Entry 8EG7 (electron microscopy, 3.20 A resolution); this record covers chains G and H of the 8 polymer chains in the assembly.

== Chain G (and H) ==
Name: DNA-directed RNA polymerase subunit alpha
Source organism: Escherichia coli
Notes: EC 2.7.7.6; chain H of this document is another copy of the same molecule, construct and numbering; everything in this record applies to it too
Reference sequence: P0A7Z6 (RPOA_ECO57); residue numbers follow UniProt; this construct covers 1-234
Amino-acid sequence (239 residues; numbered 1 to 239; the number before each row is that of its first residue):
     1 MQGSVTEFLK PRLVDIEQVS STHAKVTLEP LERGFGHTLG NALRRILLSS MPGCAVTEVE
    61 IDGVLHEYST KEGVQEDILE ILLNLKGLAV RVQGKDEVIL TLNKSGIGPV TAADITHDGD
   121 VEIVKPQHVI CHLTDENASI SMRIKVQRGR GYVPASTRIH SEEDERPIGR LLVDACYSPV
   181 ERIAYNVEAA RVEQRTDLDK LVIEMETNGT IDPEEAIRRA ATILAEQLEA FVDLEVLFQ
Unresolved in the structure: 1-6, 159-166, 233-239 (chain H: 1-3, 159-168, 233-239)
Sequence notes: expression tag (235-239)

== Chain G / chain H interface ==
Residue-residue contacts (59):
  Glu7(G) - Arg150(H)  salt bridge
  Phe8(G) - Ser50(H)
  Phe8(G) - Arg150(H)
  Phe8(G) - Ile223(H)  hydrophobic
  Phe8(G) - Gln227(H)
  Leu9(G) - Gln227(H)
  Lys10(G) - Glu226(H)
  Pro11(G) - Gln227(H)
  Pro11(G) - Ala230(H)
  Pro11(G) - Phe231(H)
  Leu13(G) - Phe231(H)
  Leu28(G) - Phe231(H)  hydrophobic
  Gly34(G) - Arg45(H)  hydrogen bond (backbone-side chain)
  Phe35(G) - Ile46(H)  hydrophobic
  Phe35(G) - Ser50(H)
  Phe35(G) - Ile223(H)  hydrophobic
  Phe35(G) - Gln227(H)
  His37(G) - Arg45(H)
  Thr38(G) - Ala42(H)
  Thr38(G) - Arg45(H)  hydrogen bond
  Leu39(G) - Leu228(H)  hydrophobic
  Asn41(G) - Asn41(H)
  Ala42(G) - Thr38(H)
  Arg45(G) - Gly34(H)  hydrogen bond (side chain-backbone)
  Arg45(G) - His37(H)
  Arg45(G) - Thr38(H)
  Ile46(G) - Phe35(H)  hydrophobic
  Ser50(G) - Phe8(H)
  Ser50(G) - Phe35(H)
  Gly149(G) - Val5(H)
  Arg150(G) - Val5(H)  hydrogen bond (side chain-backbone)
  Arg150(G) - Phe8(H)
  Arg150(G) - Glu32(H)  salt bridge
  Arg218(G) - Phe231(H)  hydrogen bond (side chain-backbone)
  Ala221(G) - Phe231(H)  hydrophobic
  Ala221(G) - Val232(H)
  Thr222(G) - Val232(H)
  Ile223(G) - Phe8(H)  hydrophobic
  Ile223(G) - Phe35(H)  hydrophobic
  Leu224(G) - Leu39(H)  hydrophobic
  Leu224(G) - Leu228(H)  hydrophobic
  Ala225(G) - Val232(H)  hydrophobic
  Gln227(G) - Phe8(H)
  Gln227(G) - Lys10(H)
  Gln227(G) - Pro11(H)
  Gln227(G) - Phe35(H)
  Gln227(G) - Leu39(H)
  Leu228(G) - Leu43(H)  hydrophobic
  Leu228(G) - Leu224(H)  hydrophobic
  Leu228(G) - Ala225(H)
  Ala230(G) - Pro11(H)
  Ala230(G) - Leu28(H)  hydrophobic
  Phe231(G) - Leu13(H)  hydrophobic
  Phe231(G) - Leu28(H)  hydrophobic
  Phe231(G) - Leu43(H)  hydrophobic
  Phe231(G) - Ile217(H)  hydrophobic
  Phe231(G) - Arg218(H)
  Phe231(G) - Ala221(H)  hydrophobic
  Val232(G) - Thr222(H)
Other interface residues (no listed pair), chain G (39 interface residues in all): Arg12, Leu31, Ser49, Pro52, Asp96, Arg148, Ile217, Glu226, Glu229
Other interface residues (no listed pair), chain H (37 interface residues in all): Ser4, Thr6, Glu7, Leu9, Arg12

== Summary ==
Chain G and chain H form an interface of 39 and 37 residues respectively; the contacts include 5 hydrogen
bonds and 2 salt bridges. Polar contacts include Glu7(G)-Arg150(H), Arg150(G)-Glu32(H) and Gly34(G)-Arg45(H).
Chain G and chain H are both DNA-directed RNA polymerase subunit alpha (Escherichia coli); the structure,
Cryo-EM structure of pre-consensus elemental paused elongation complex, was determined by electron microscopy,
deposited together with 8EG8, 8EGB, 8EH8, 8EH9, 8EHA, 8EHF and 8EHI.
